PDB entry 4L7Z | X-ray diffraction, 2.50 A resolution | chains D and E of the 6 polymer chains in the assembly

[Chain D (and E)]
Name: HpcH/HpaI aldolase
Source organism: Chloroflexus aurantiacus
Notes: EC 4.1.3.24; chain E of this document is another copy of the same molecule, construct and numbering; everything in this record applies to it too
UniProtKB: A9WC35 (A9WC35_CHLAA); residues 1-348 here = UniProt positions 1-348
Chain sequence (348 residues; numbered 1 to 348; the number before each row is that of its first residue):
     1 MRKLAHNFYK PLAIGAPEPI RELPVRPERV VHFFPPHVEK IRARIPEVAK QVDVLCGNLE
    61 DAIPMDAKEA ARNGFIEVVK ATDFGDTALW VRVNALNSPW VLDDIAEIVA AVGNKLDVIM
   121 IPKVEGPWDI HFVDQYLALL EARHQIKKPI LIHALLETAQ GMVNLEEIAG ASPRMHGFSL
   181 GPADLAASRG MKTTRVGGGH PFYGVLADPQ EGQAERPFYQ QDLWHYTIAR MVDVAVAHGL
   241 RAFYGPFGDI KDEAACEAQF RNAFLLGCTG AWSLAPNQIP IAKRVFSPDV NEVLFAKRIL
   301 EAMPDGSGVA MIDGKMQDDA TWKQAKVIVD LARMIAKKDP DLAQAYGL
Not modelled in the structure: 1, 210-213 (chain E: 1, 210-214)
What the authors report for this chain:
  - binding site for 2-amino-2-hydroxymethyl-propane-1,3-diol: Gln221, Asp222
  - catalytic residues: Arg92, Asp318 (proposed by the authors, not directly observed)
  - specificity-determining residues: Ala183 (by similarity / conservation)

[Chain D / chain E interface]
Contacting residue pairs (75):
  Arg195(D) - Asp208(E)  salt bridge
  Arg195(D) - Pro209(E)
  Pro201(D) - Asp208(E)
  Phe218(D) - Tyr219(E)
  Tyr219(D) - Tyr219(E)  hydrophobic
  Gln220(D) - Val205(E)
  Gln220(D) - Ala207(E)
  Gln220(D) - Tyr219(E)
  Gln220(D) - Gln221(E)  hydrogen bond (backbone-side chain)
  Gln221(D) - Val205(E)
  Gln221(D) - Gln221(E)
  Asp222(D) - Tyr203(E)  hydrogen bond
  Asp222(D) - Val205(E)
  Asp222(D) - Gln221(E)  hydrogen bond (backbone-side chain)
  His225(D) - Tyr203(E)  hydrogen bond
  His225(D) - Asp222(E)
  His225(D) - Leu223(E)
  His225(D) - His225(E)
  His225(D) - Tyr226(E)  hydrogen bond (side chain-backbone)
  Tyr226(D) - Tyr226(E)  hydrophobic
  Ala229(D) - Tyr226(E)  hydrophobic
  Arg230(D) - Tyr226(E)
  Val232(D) - Arg189(E)
  Asp233(D) - Ala159(E)
  Asp233(D) - Met162(E)
  Asp233(D) - Val163(E)
  Asp233(D) - Arg189(E)  salt bridge
  Asp233(D) - Tyr226(E)
  Val236(D) - Ala159(E)  hydrophobic
  Val236(D) - Ser188(E)
  Val236(D) - Arg189(E)
  Ala237(D) - Ala159(E)
  Ala237(D) - Gln160(E)
  Ala237(D) - Val163(E)  hydrophobic
  Asp252(D) - Arg216(E)  salt bridge
  Ala254(D) - Leu206(E)
  Ala254(D) - Arg216(E)
  Ala255(D) - Leu206(E)
  Ala255(D) - Arg216(E)
  Arg261(D) - Phe202(E)  hydrogen bond (side chain-backbone)
  Arg261(D) - Phe218(E)
  Asn262(D) - Phe202(E)
  Asn262(D) - Tyr203(E)
  Asn262(D) - Gly204(E)  hydrogen bond (side chain-backbone)
  Phe264(D) - Gly190(E)
  Phe264(D) - Lys192(E)
  Leu265(D) - Met191(E)
  Leu265(D) - Lys192(E)  hydrogen bond (backbone-backbone)
  Leu265(D) - His200(E)
  Leu265(D) - Phe202(E)
  Leu265(D) - Tyr203(E)
  Leu266(D) - Met191(E)
  Leu266(D) - Tyr203(E)
  Leu266(D) - Leu223(E)  hydrophobic
  Gly267(D) - Arg189(E)
  Gly267(D) - Gly190(E)
  Glu292(D) - Lys192(E)
  Val309(D) - Met65(E)  hydrophobic
  Val309(D) - Trp100(E)  hydrophobic
  Met311(D) - Ile63(E)
  Met311(D) - Pro64(E)  hydrophobic
  Met311(D) - Met65(E)  hydrophobic
  Met311(D) - Lys68(E)
  Gly314(D) - Asp61(E)
  Gly314(D) - Ala62(E)  hydrogen bond (backbone-backbone)
  Lys315(D) - Glu60(E)  salt bridge
  Lys315(D) - Asp61(E)  salt bridge
  Lys315(D) - Glu157(E)  salt bridge
  Lys315(D) - Asp184(E)  salt bridge
  Met316(D) - Ala95(E)  hydrophobic
  Met316(D) - Asn97(E)
  Met316(D) - Ser98(E)
  Met316(D) - Trp100(E)  hydrophobic
  Asp318(D) - Asn97(E)  hydrogen bond
  Gln324(D) - Ala187(E)  hydrogen bond (side chain-backbone)
Other interface residues (no listed pair), chain D (36 interface residues in all): Glu166, Val234, Ala258, Ala310
Other interface residues (no listed pair), chain E (41 interface residues in all): Pro99

[Summary]
Chain D and chain E form an interface of 36 and 41 residues respectively, with 11 hydrogen bonds and 7 salt
bridges. Polar pairs include Arg195(D)-Asp208(E), Asp233(D)-Arg189(E) and Asp252(D)-Arg216(E). From the paper:
catalytic residues Arg92(D) and Asp318(D); a binding site for 2-amino-2-hydroxymethyl-propane-1,3-diol at
Gln221(D) and Asp222(D).
Chain D and chain E are both HpcH/HpaI aldolase (Chloroflexus aurantiacus); the structure, Crystal Structure
of Chloroflexus aurantiacus malyl-CoA lyase, was determined by X-ray diffraction, deposited together with
4L80, 4L9Y and 4L9Z.
